4ROJ - chains A and D; structure by X-ray diffraction, 1.95 A resolution.

== Chain A ==
Protein: Guanine nucleotide exchange factor VAV2
Source organism: Homo sapiens
Reference sequence: P52735 (VAV2_HUMAN); numbering as in UniProt (aligned over 667-782)
Chain sequence (117 residues; numbered 666 to 782; the number before each row is that of its first residue):
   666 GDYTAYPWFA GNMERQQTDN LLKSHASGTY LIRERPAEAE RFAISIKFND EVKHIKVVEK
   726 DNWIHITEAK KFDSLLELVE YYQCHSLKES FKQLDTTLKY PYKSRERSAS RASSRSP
Not modelled in the structure: 666, 770-782
Construct notes: expression tag (666)

== Chain D ==
Protein: Thioredoxin-interacting protein
Reference sequence: Q9H3M7 (TXNIP_HUMAN); residues 327-338 here = UniProt positions 327-338
Chain sequence (14 residues; row label = number of the first residue in the row):
   326 XTPEAPPCYM DVIX
Not modelled in the structure: 326-330
Modified positions: ACE (acetyl group) at position 326; Tyr334 (o-phosphotyrosine; PTR); NH2 (amino group) at position 339
Construct notes: expression tag (326, 339)

== Interface between chain A and chain D ==
Residue-residue contacts - 14 pairs, chain A then chain D:
  Arg680(A) - Cys333(D)  hydrogen bond (side chain-backbone)
  Arg680(A) - Tyr334(D)
  Arg698(A) - Tyr334(D)
  Arg700(A) - Tyr334(D)
  Lys718(A) - Met335(D)
  His719(A) - Tyr334(D)
  His719(A) - Met335(D)  hydrogen bond (backbone-backbone)
  Ile720(A) - Met335(D)  hydrophobic
  Lys721(A) - Tyr334(D)
  Ile731(A) - Val337(D)
  Thr732(A) - Val337(D)
  Phe756(A) - Met335(D)  hydrophobic
  Phe756(A) - Asp336(D)
  Phe756(A) - Val337(D)  hydrophobic
Other interface residues (no listed pair), chain A (13 interface residues in all): Ala708, Gln758, Leu759

== Overview ==
13 residues of chain A face 5 of chain D across their interface; the contacts include 2 hydrogen bonds. Among
the polar pairs are Arg680(A)-Cys333(D) and His719(A)-Met335(D).
Here chain A is Guanine nucleotide exchange factor VAV2 (Homo sapiens) and chain D is Thioredoxin-interacting
protein. Entry 4ROJ (Crystal Structure of the VAV2 SH2 domain in complex with TXNIP phosphorylated peptide)
was determined by X-ray diffraction.
